Entry 7DRE (electron microscopy, 2.54 A resolution); this record covers chains A and G of the 8 polymer chains in the assembly.

Chain A (and G):
Name: Sugar phosphate isomerase/epimerase
From: [Eubacterium] cellulosolvens 6
Notes: chain G of this document is another copy of the same molecule, construct and numbering; everything in this record applies to it too
Reference sequence: I5AX50 (I5AX50_EUBCE); numbering as in UniProt (aligned over 1-290)
Sequence (290 residues; each row starts with the number of its first residue):
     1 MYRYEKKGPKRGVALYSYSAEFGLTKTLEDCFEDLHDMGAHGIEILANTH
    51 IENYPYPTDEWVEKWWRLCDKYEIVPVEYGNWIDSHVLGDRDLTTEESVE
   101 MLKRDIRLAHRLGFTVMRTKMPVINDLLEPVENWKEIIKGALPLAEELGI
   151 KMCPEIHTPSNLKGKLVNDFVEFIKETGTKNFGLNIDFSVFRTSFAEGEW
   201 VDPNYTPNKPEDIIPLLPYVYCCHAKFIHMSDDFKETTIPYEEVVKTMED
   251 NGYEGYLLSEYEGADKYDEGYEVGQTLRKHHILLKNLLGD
Not modelled in the structure: 1-7, 196-201, 290
From the paper describing this entry:
  - specificity-determining residues: L128 (from molecular simulation)

Interface between chain A and chain G:
Pairs across the interface - 8 pairs, chain A then chain G:
  E63(A) with R67(G), salt bridge; K71(G), salt bridge
  W66(A) with R67(G)
  R67(A) with E63(G), salt bridge; W66(G); R67(G)
  D70(A) with D70(G)
  K71(A) with E63(G), salt bridge
Interface residues without a listed pair, chain A (6 interface residues in all): K64
Interface residues without a listed pair, chain G (6 interface residues in all): K64

Summary:
The chain A/chain G interface involves 6 residues from each chain; the contacts include 4 salt bridges. Polar
pairs include E63(A)-R67(G) and E63(A)-K71(G). From the paper: the specificity determinant L128(A).
Both chains are Sugar phosphate isomerase/epimerase ([Eubacterium] cellulosolvens 6). Entry 7DRE (Cryo-EM
structure of DfgA-B at 2.54 angstrom resolution) was determined by electron microscopy together with 7DRD,
7EXB, 7EXZ, 7BVR and 7BVS from the same study.
